4A3I - chains A and E of the 14 polymer chains in the assembly; structure by X-ray diffraction, 3.80 A resolution.

Chain A:
Molecule: DNA-directed RNA polymerase II subunit RPB1
From: Saccharomyces cerevisiae
Notes: EC 2.7.7.6
UniProt: P04050 (RPB1_YEAST); numbering as in UniProt (aligned over 1-1732)
Chain sequence (1732 residues; row label = number of the first residue in the row):
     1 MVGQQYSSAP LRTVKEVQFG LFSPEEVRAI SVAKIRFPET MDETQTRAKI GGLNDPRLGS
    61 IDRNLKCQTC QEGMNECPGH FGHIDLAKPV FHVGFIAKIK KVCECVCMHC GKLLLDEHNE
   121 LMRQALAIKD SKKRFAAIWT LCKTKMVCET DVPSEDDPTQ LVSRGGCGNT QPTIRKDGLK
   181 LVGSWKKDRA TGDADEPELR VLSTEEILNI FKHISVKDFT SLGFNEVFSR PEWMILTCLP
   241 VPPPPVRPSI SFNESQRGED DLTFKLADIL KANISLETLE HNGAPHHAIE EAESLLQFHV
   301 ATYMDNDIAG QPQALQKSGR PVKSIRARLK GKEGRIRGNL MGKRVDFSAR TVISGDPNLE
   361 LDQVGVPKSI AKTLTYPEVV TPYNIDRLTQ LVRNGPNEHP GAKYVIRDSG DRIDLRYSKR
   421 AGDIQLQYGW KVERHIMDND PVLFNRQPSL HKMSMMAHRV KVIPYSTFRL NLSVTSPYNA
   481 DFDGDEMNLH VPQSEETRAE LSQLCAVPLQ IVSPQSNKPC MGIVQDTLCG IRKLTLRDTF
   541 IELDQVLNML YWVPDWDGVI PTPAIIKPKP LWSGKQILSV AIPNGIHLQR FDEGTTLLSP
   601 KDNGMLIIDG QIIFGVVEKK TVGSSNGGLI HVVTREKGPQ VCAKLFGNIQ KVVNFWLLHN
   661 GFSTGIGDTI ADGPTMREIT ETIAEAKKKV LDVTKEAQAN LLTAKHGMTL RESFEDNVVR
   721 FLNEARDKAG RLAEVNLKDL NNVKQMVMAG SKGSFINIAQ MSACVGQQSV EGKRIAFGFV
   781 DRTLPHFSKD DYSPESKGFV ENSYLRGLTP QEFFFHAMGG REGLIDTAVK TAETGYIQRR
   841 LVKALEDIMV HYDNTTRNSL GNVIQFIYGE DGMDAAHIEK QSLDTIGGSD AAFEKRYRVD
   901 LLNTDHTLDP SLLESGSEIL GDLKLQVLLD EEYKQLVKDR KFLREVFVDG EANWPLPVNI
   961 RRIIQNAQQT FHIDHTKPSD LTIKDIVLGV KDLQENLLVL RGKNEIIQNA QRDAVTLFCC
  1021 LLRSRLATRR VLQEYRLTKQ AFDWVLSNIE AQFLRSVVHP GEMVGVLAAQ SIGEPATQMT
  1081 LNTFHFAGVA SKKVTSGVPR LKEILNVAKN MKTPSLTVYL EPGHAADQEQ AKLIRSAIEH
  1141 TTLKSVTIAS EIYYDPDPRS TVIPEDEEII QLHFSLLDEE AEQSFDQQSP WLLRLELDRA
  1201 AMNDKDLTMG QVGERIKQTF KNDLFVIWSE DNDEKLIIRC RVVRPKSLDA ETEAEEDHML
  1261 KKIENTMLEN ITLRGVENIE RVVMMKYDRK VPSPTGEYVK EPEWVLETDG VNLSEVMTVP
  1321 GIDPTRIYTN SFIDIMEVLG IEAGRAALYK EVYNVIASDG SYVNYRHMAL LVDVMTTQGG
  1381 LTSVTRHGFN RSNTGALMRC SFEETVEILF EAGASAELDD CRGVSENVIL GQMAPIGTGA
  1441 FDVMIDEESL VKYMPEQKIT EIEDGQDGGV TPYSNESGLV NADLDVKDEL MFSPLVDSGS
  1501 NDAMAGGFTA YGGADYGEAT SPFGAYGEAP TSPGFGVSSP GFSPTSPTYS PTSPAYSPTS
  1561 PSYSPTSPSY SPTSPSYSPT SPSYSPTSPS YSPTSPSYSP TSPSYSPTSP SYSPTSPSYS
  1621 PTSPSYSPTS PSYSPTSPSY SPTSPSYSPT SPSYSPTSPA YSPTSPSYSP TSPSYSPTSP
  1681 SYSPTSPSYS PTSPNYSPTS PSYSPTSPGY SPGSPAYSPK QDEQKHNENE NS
Disordered / not traced: 1-2, 1081-1091, 1177-1186, 1244-1253, 1456-1732
Ion coordination: Zn2+ site 1: Cys67, Cys70, Cys77, His80; Zn2+ site 2: Cys107, Cys110, Cys148, Cys167; Mg2+: Asp481, Asp483, Asp485
Curated features (UniProtKB/Swiss-Prot):
  - region: Pro248 to Asp260 (Lid loop), Asn306 to Lys323 (Rudder loop), Pro810 to Glu822 (Bridging helix)
  - binding site (Zn(2+)): Cys67, Cys70, Cys77, His80, Cys107, Cys110, Cys148, Cys167
  - binding site (Mg(2+)): Asp481, Asp483, Asp485
  - modified residue: Thr1471 (Phosphothreonine)
  - cross-link (Glycyl lysine isopeptide (Lys-Gly)): Lys695 (interchain with G-Cter in ubiquitin), Lys1246 (interchain with G-Cter in ubiquitin), Lys1350 (interchain with G-Cter in ubiquitin)
  - natural variant: Ser1653 to Pro1659 (deletion: In strain: A364A)
  - mutagenesis: Lys1246 (K1246R: Impairs ubiquitination during transcription stress)
What the authors report for this chain:
  - mutagenesis - Q1078N, Q1078S: abolished growth (citing earlier work)

Chain E:
Molecule: DNA-directed RNA polymerases I, II, and III subunit rpabc 1
From: Saccharomyces cerevisiae
UniProt: P20434 (RPAB1_YEAST); residues 1-215 here = UniProt positions 1-215
Chain sequence (215 residues; row label = number of the first residue in the row):
     1 MDQENERNIS RLWRAFRTVK EMVKDRGYFI TQEEVELPLE DFKAKYCDSM GRPQRKMMSF
    61 QANPTEESIS KFPDMGSLWV EFCDEPSVGV KTMKTFVIHI QEKNFQTGIF VYQNNITPSA
   121 MKLVPSIPPA TIETFNEAAL VVNITHHELV PKHIRLSSDE KRELLKRYRL KESQLPRIQR
   181 ADPVALYLGL KRGEVVKIIR KSETSGRYAS YRICM
Disordered / not traced: 1

Chain A / chain E interface:
Residue-residue contacts (94):
  Arg857(A) - Tyr168(E)  hydrogen bond (side chain-backbone)
  Arg857(A) - Leu170(E)
  Arg857(A) - Gln174(E)  hydrogen bond
  Leu860(A) - Gln174(E)  hydrogen bond (backbone-side chain)
  Gly861(A) - Gln174(E)  hydrogen bond (backbone-side chain)
  Asn862(A) - Ser173(E)
  Asn862(A) - Gln174(E)
  Asn862(A) - Arg177(E)
  Val863(A) - Leu170(E)  hydrophobic
  Val863(A) - Gln174(E)  hydrogen bond (backbone-backbone)
  Val863(A) - Pro176(E)
  Gln865(A) - Tyr208(E)
  Phe866(A) - Tyr208(E)  hydrogen bond (backbone-side chain)
  Phe866(A) - Tyr211(E)  hydrophobic
  Ile867(A) - Tyr168(E)
  Gly869(A) - Thr204(E)  hydrogen bond (backbone-side chain)
  Glu870(A) - Arg200(E)  salt bridge
  Glu870(A) - Ser202(E)  hydrogen bond
  Glu870(A) - Thr204(E)
  Glu870(A) - Ser205(E)  hydrogen bond (backbone-side chain)
  Glu870(A) - Tyr208(E)
  Asp871(A) - Thr204(E)  hydrogen bond
  Phe942(A) - Lys201(E)
  Phe942(A) - Gly206(E)
  Phe942(A) - Arg207(E)
  Glu945(A) - Lys201(E)  salt bridge
  Val946(A) - Lys201(E)
  Val946(A) - Ser202(E)
  Val946(A) - Gly206(E)
  Phe947(A) - Glu203(E)
  Trp954(A) - Glu203(E)
  Leu956(A) - Thr204(E)
  Asn1004(A) - Arg167(E)
  Ile1006(A) - Glu163(E)
  Ile1006(A) - Leu164(E)
  Ile1006(A) - Arg167(E)
  Ile1006(A) - Tyr168(E)  hydrophobic
  Ile1007(A) - Arg167(E)
  Ile1007(A) - Tyr168(E)  hydrophobic
  Ala1010(A) - Tyr168(E)
  Asp1013(A) - Ser205(E)
  Asp1013(A) - Arg207(E)  salt bridge
  Ala1014(A) - Ser205(E)
  Thr1016(A) - Ser205(E)
  Thr1016(A) - Arg207(E)
  Leu1017(A) - Thr204(E)
  Leu1017(A) - Ser205(E)  hydrogen bond (backbone-backbone)
  Leu1017(A) - Gly206(E)
  Met1317(A) - Val142(E)
  Thr1318(A) - Arg11(E)  hydrogen bond
  Thr1318(A) - Arg14(E)  hydrogen bond (backbone-side chain)
  Thr1318(A) - Ala138(E)
  Thr1318(A) - Val141(E)
  Thr1318(A) - Val142(E)
  Pro1324(A) - Val142(E)  hydrophobic
  Pro1324(A) - His147(E)
  Thr1325(A) - His146(E)  hydrogen bond (side chain-backbone)
  Thr1325(A) - His147(E)  hydrogen bond (backbone-side chain)
  Thr1325(A) - Glu148(E)  hydrogen bond (backbone-backbone)
  Arg1326(A) - Glu148(E)  salt bridge
  Ile1327(A) - His147(E)  hydrogen bond (backbone-side chain)
  Tyr1328(A) - Leu149(E)  hydrophobic
  Met1336(A) - Gln179(E)
  Glu1337(A) - Pro183(E)
  Val1338(A) - Ile144(E)
  Val1338(A) - Pro183(E)
  Leu1339(A) - Ile144(E)
  Leu1339(A) - His147(E)
  Leu1339(A) - Val150(E)
  Gly1340(A) - Asp182(E)
  Gly1340(A) - Pro183(E)
  Ile1341(A) - Asp182(E)  hydrogen bond (backbone-side chain)
  Ile1341(A) - Arg212(E)
  Glu1342(A) - Pro151(E)
  Glu1342(A) - His153(E)
  Glu1342(A) - Ile198(E)
  Glu1342(A) - Arg200(E)  salt bridge
  Glu1342(A) - Arg212(E)  salt bridge
  Ala1343(A) - Leu149(E)
  Arg1345(A) - Arg200(E)
  Ala1346(A) - Leu149(E)  hydrophobic
  Tyr1349(A) - Glu203(E)  hydrogen bond
  Tyr1365(A) - Glu203(E)
  Tyr1365(A) - Thr204(E)
  Arg1366(A) - Thr204(E)
  Asp1373(A) - Arg200(E)  salt bridge
  Thr1376(A) - Arg212(E)
  Thr1377(A) - Pro176(E)
  Thr1377(A) - Arg177(E)  hydrogen bond (backbone-backbone)
  Thr1377(A) - Arg212(E)
  Gln1378(A) - Arg177(E)  hydrogen bond (backbone-side chain)
  Gly1379(A) - Arg177(E)
  Gly1379(A) - Gln179(E)
  Gly1380(A) - Gln179(E)
Interface residues without a listed pair, chain A (55 interface residues in all): Asp853, Val1015, Ile1335, Ala1347
Interface residues without a listed pair, chain E (42 interface residues in all): Arg169, Leu175, Val184, Ala209, Ser210

In short:
Chain A and chain E form an interface of 55 and 42 residues respectively; the contacts include 21 hydrogen
bonds and 7 salt bridges. Polar pairs include Glu870(A)-Arg200(E), Glu945(A)-Lys201(E) and
Asp1013(A)-Arg207(E). The paper reports that Q1078N and Q1078S of chain A abolish growth.
Chain A is DNA-directed RNA polymerase II subunit RPB1 and chain E is DNA-directed RNA polymerases I, II, and
III subunit rpabc 1, both from Saccharomyces cerevisiae; the structure, RNA Polymerase II binary complex with
DNA, was determined by X-ray diffraction (same publication as 4A3B, 4A3C, 4A3D, 4A3E, 4A3F, 4A3G and 4 further
entries).
